Entry 7XQN (X-ray diffraction, 1.98 A resolution); this record covers chains A and B.

[Chain A (and B)]
Protein: Malate dehydrogenase
Organism: Escherichia coli
Notes: EC 1.1.1.37; chain B of this document is another copy of the same molecule, construct and numbering; everything in this record applies to it too
Reference sequence: C3SRV3 (C3SRV3_ECOLX); aligned to UniProt positions 1-309 over residues 1-309 (the alignment contains insertions or deletions, so no single offset holds)
Amino-acid sequence (310 residues; numbered 0 to 309; the number before each row is that of its first residue; numbering starts at 0):
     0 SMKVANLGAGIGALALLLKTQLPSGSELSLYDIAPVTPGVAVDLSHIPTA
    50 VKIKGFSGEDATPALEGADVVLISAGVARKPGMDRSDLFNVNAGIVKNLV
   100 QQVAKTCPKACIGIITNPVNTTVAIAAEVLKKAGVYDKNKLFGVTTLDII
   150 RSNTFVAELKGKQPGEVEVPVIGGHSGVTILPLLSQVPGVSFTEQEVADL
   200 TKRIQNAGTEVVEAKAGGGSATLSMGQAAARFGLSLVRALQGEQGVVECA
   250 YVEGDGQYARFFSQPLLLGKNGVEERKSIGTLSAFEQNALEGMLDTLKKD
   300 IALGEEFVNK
Differences from the reference sequence: expression tag (0); engineered mutation Asn5 (Val in C3SRV3)

[How chain A and chain B interact]
Contacting residue pairs (71; chain A residue first):
  Ile10(A) - Leu222(B)
  Gly11(A) - Leu222(B)
  Thr19(A) - Gln226(B)
  Val35(A) - Lys214(B)
  Val35(A) - Gly217(B)
  Pro37(A) - Ala213(B)
  Gly38(A) - Val210(B)
  Gly38(A) - Ala213(B)  hydrogen bond (backbone-backbone)
  Gly38(A) - Lys214(B)
  Val39(A) - Lys214(B)
  Val39(A) - Leu222(B)  hydrophobic
  Val41(A) - Glu209(B)
  Val41(A) - Ala213(B)  hydrophobic
  Asp42(A) - Val210(B)
  Asp42(A) - Ser219(B)
  Asp42(A) - Ala220(B)
  Asp42(A) - Thr221(B)  hydrogen bond (side chain-backbone)
  Asp42(A) - Leu222(B)  hydrogen bond (side chain-backbone)
  Asp42(A) - Ser223(B)  hydrogen bond
  Leu43(A) - Leu222(B)  hydrophobic
  Ser44(A) - Thr153(B)
  His45(A) - Ile149(B)
  His45(A) - Arg150(B)
  His45(A) - Thr153(B)  hydrogen bond (backbone-side chain)
  His45(A) - Phe154(B)
  His45(A) - Ala206(B)
  His45(A) - Glu209(B)  salt bridge
  His45(A) - Val210(B)
  Ile46(A) - Thr153(B)
  Ile46(A) - Gln226(B)
  Pro47(A) - Ile149(B)
  Pro47(A) - Thr153(B)
  Pro47(A) - Pro163(B)
  Pro47(A) - Gly164(B)
  Thr48(A) - Pro163(B)
  Ala49(A) - Gln162(B)
  Ala49(A) - Pro163(B)
  Ile149(A) - His45(B)
  Ile149(A) - Pro47(B)
  Arg150(A) - His45(B)
  Thr153(A) - Ser44(B)
  Thr153(A) - His45(B)  hydrogen bond (side chain-backbone)
  Thr153(A) - Ile46(B)
  Thr153(A) - Pro47(B)
  Phe154(A) - His45(B)
  Pro163(A) - Pro47(B)
  Pro163(A) - Thr48(B)
  Pro163(A) - Ala49(B)
  Gly164(A) - Pro47(B)
  Ala206(A) - His45(B)
  Glu209(A) - Val41(B)
  Glu209(A) - His45(B)  salt bridge
  Val210(A) - Gly38(B)
  Val210(A) - Asp42(B)
  Val210(A) - His45(B)
  Ala213(A) - Gly38(B)
  Ala213(A) - Val41(B)  hydrophobic
  Lys214(A) - Val35(B)
  Lys214(A) - Gly38(B)
  Lys214(A) - Val39(B)
  Ser219(A) - Asp42(B)
  Ala220(A) - Asp42(B)
  Thr221(A) - Asp42(B)  hydrogen bond (backbone-side chain)
  Leu222(A) - Ile10(B)
  Leu222(A) - Gly11(B)
  Leu222(A) - Val39(B)  hydrophobic
  Leu222(A) - Asp42(B)  hydrogen bond (backbone-side chain)
  Leu222(A) - Leu43(B)  hydrophobic
  Ser223(A) - Asp42(B)  hydrogen bond
  Gln226(A) - Thr19(B)
  Gln226(A) - Ile46(B)
Other interface residues (no listed pair), chain A (40 interface residues in all): Ala12, Leu15, Leu16, Pro34, Asn152, Gly217, Gly218
Other interface residues (no listed pair), chain B (39 interface residues in all): Ala12, Leu15, Leu16, Pro37, Asn152

[In short]
40 residues of chain A and 39 residues of chain B are in contact, with 9 hydrogen bonds and 2 salt bridges.
Polar contacts include His45(A)-Glu209(B), Asp42(A)-Thr221(B) and Asp42(A)-Leu222(B).
Chain A and chain B are both Malate dehydrogenase (Escherichia coli); the structure, InDel-mutant malate
dehydrogenase from E. coli, was determined by X-ray diffraction, deposited together with 7XQM.
